PDB entry 5CIR | X-ray diffraction, 3.00 A resolution | chains A and G of the 6 polymer chains in the assembly

[Chain A]
Name: Tumor necrosis factor ligand superfamily member 10
From: Homo sapiens
UniProt: P50591 (TNF10_HUMAN); residue numbers follow UniProt; this construct covers 114-281
Sequence (169 residues; each row starts with the number of its first residue):
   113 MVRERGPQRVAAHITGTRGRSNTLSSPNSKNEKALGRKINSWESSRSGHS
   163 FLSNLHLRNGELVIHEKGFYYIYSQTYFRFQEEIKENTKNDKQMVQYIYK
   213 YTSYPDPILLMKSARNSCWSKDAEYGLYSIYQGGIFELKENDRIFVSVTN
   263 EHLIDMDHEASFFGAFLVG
Unresolved in the structure: 113-118, 131-143, 281
Differences from the reference sequence: initiating methionine (113)
Curated features (UniProtKB/Swiss-Prot):
  - binding site (Zn(2+)): Cys230

[Chain G]
Name: Tumor necrosis factor receptor superfamily member 10A
From: Homo sapiens
Notes: fragment: Extracellular domain residues 125-232
UniProt: O00220 (TR10A_HUMAN); numbering as in UniProt (aligned over 125-232)
Sequence (108 residues; each row starts with the number of its first residue):
   125 HSPLGELCPPGSHRSERPGACNRCTEGVGYTNASNNLFACLPCTACKSDE
   175 EERSPCTTTRNTACQCKPGTFRNDNSAEMCRKCSTGCPRGMVKVKDCTPW
   225 SDIECVHK
Unresolved in the structure: 125-129, 232
Cystine bridges: Cys132-Cys145, Cys148-Cys164, Cys167-Cys180, Cys170-Cys188, Cys190-Cys204, Cys207-Cys221, Cys211-Cys229
Differences from the reference sequence: variant Arg141 (His in O00220), Thr209 (Arg in O00220)
Curated features (UniProtKB/Swiss-Prot):
  - glycosylation: Asn156 (N-linked (GlcNAc...) asparagine)
  - natural variant: Arg141 (H141R: this construct carries the variant), Thr209 (R209T: this construct carries the variant)
Reported in the primary citation:
  - specificity-determining residues: Lys171

[How chain A and chain G interact]
Contacting residue pairs (26):
  Arg130(A) - Ala169(G)
  Arg130(A) - Lys171(G)
  Arg158(A) - Val152(G)
  Arg158(A) - Ala163(G)
  Arg158(A) - Cys164(G)  hydrogen bond (side chain-backbone)
  Arg158(A) - Pro166(G)
  Ser159(A) - Phe162(G)
  Ser159(A) - Ala163(G)
  His161(A) - Pro166(G)
  Tyr189(A) - Glu202(G)  hydrogen bond
  Arg191(A) - Lys171(G)
  Arg191(A) - Asp173(G)  salt bridge
  Arg191(A) - Arg196(G)
  Arg191(A) - Glu202(G)  salt bridge
  Arg191(A) - Met203(G)
  Phe192(A) - Met203(G)
  Gln193(A) - Ser172(G)  hydrogen bond
  Gln193(A) - Asp173(G)
  Gln193(A) - Met203(G)
  Glu236(A) - Lys206(G)  salt bridge
  Tyr237(A) - Met203(G)  hydrophobic
  Tyr237(A) - Arg205(G)
  Leu239(A) - Glu202(G)
  Asp267(A) - Lys171(G)
  Asp269(A) - Lys171(G)  salt bridge
  His270(A) - Pro166(G)
Also at the interface, not in a pair above, chain G (17 interface residues in all): Gly153, Leu165, Cys204

[Summary]
14 residues of chain A face 17 of chain G across their interface, with 3 hydrogen bonds and 4 salt bridges.
Polar pairs include Arg191(A)-Asp173(G), Arg191(A)-Glu202(G) and Glu236(A)-Lys206(G). Curated annotation
(UniProt) lists Zn2+-binding residue Cys230(A) on chain A. The paper reports the specificity determinant
Lys171(G).
Here chain A is Tumor necrosis factor ligand superfamily member 10 and chain G is Tumor necrosis factor
receptor superfamily member 10A, both from Homo sapiens. Entry 5CIR (Crystal structure of death receptor 4
(DR4; TNFFRSF10A) bound to TRAIL (TNFSF10)) was determined by X-ray diffraction.
